Entry 8Q5H (electron microscopy, 4.50 A resolution (low resolution: residue-level contacts below are approximate; hydrogen-bond / salt-bridge calls are withheld)); this record covers chains A and N of the 7 polymer chains in the assembly.

== Chain A ==
Molecule: Protein MIS12 homolog
Source organism: Homo sapiens
Reference sequence: Q9H081 (MIS12_HUMAN); residues 1-205 here = UniProt positions 1-205
Amino-acid sequence (205 residues; row label = number of the first residue in the row):
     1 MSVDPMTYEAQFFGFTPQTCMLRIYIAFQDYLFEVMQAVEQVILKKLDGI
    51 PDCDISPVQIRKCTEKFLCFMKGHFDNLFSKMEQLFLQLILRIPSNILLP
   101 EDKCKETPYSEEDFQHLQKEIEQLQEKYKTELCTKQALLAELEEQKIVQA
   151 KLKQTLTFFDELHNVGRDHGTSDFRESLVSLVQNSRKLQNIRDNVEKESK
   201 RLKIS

== Chain N ==
Molecule: Kinetochore-associated protein NSL1 homolog
Source organism: Homo sapiens
Reference sequence: Q96IY1 (NSL1_HUMAN); residues 1-281 here = UniProt positions 1-281
Amino-acid sequence (281 residues; numbered 1 to 281; the number before each row is that of its first residue):
     1 MAGSPELVVLDPPWDKELAAGTESQALVSATPREDFRVRCTSKRAVTEML
    51 QLCGRFVQKLGDALPEEIREPALRDAQWTFESAVQENISINGQAWQEASD
   101 NCFMDSDIKVLEDQFDEIIVDIATKRKQYPRKILECVIKTIKAKQEILKQ
   151 YHPVVHPLDLKYDPDPAPHMENLKCRGETVAKEISEAMKSLPALIEQGEG
   201 FSQVLRMQPVIHLQRIHQEVFSSCHRKPDAKPENFITQIETTPTETASRK
   251 TSDMVLKRKQTKDCPQRKWYPLRPKKINLDT
Unresolved in the structure: 1-32, 223-263, 273-281
Curated features (UniProtKB/Swiss-Prot):
  - modified residue: S4 (Phosphoserine), T244 (Phosphothreonine)
What the authors report for this chain:
  - mutagenesis - I216A: decreased localization to Ndc80C

== Interface between chain A and chain N ==
Contacting residue pairs (38; chain A residue first):
  Q11(A) with I122(N); A123(N); R126(N); K127(N)
  T16(A) with D116(N); I119(N)
  T19(A) with D116(N)
  S56(A) with D75(N)
  V58(A) with D75(N); W78(N); T79(N)
  Q59(A) with P71(N); D75(N)
  R61(A) with W78(N)
  K62(A) with W78(N)
  E65(A) with Q96(N)
  E101(A) with R131(N)
  Y128(A) with K149(N)
  L132(A) with H152(N)
  C133(A) with Y151(N)
  Q136(A) with H152(N); V154(N)
  A140(A) with L158(N)
  K151(A) with Y162(N)
  Q154(A) with D165(N)
  E161(A) with K174(N)
  L162(A) with K174(N)
  H169(A) with A181(N); K182(N); S185(N)
  T171(A) with S185(N)
  L181(A) with M188(N)
  N184(A) with L191(N); I195(N)
  I191(A) with G198(N)
  V195(A) with F201(N)
  E198(A) with L205(N)
  L202(A) with Q208(N)
Interface residues without a listed pair, chain A (40 interface residues in all): P5, T7, A10, G14, K129, K135, A137, F158, V165, G170, S177, K187, L188
Interface residues without a listed pair, chain N (40 interface residues in all): V120, L148, D159, M170, E178, I184, E186, A187, L194, E199
From the paper, about this interface:
  - interface residues, chain A: S56(A), V58(A)
  - interface residues, chain N: D75(N), W78(N)

== Overview ==
Chain A and chain N each contribute 40 residues to their interface. The paper reports that I216A of chain N
reduces localization to Ndc80C; interface residues S56(A), V58(A) and D75(N) among others.
Here chain A is Protein MIS12 homolog and chain N is Kinetochore-associated protein NSL1 homolog, both from
Homo sapiens. Entry 8Q5H (Human KMN network (outer kinetochore)) was determined by electron microscopy.
